7P5X - chains AO and AY of the 11 polymer chains in the assembly; structure by electron microscopy, 3.20 A resolution.

[Chain AO]
Molecule: recA-op non-template strand
Sequence (77 nucleotides; each row starts with the number of its first residue):
     1 TCGTCTACTG TGGTGAAGAG TTCGACCGGA CTTGTCGGTG GTCTGCTCTA ACGTCACGGC
    61 CAACCGATCG GAACACC
Disordered / not traced: 1-29, 73-77

[Chain AY]
Name: Transcriptional regulator-like protein
From: Mycolicibacterium smegmatis MC2 155
UniProt: I7G3U5 (I7G3U5_MYCS2); residue numbers follow UniProt; this construct covers 1-331
Chain sequence (331 residues; numbered 1 to 331; the number before each row is that of its first residue):
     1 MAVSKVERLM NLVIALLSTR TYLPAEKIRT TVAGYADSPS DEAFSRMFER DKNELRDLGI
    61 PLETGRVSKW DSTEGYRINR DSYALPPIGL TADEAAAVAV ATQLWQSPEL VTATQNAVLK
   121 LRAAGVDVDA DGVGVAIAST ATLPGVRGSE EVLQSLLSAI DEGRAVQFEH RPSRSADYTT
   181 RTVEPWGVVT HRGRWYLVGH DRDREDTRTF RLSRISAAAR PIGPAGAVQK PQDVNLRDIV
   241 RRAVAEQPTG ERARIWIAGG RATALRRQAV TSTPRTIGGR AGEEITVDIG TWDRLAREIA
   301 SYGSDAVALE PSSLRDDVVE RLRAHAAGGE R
Disordered / not traced: 1-2, 127-331

[Interface between chain AO and chain AY]
Pairs across the interface (11; chain AO residue first):
  DT32(AO) - Lys5(AY)  salt bridge to the phosphate
  DT33(AO) - Lys5(AY)  phosphate contact
  DT33(AO) - Arg8(AY)  salt bridge to the phosphate
  DT33(AO) - Arg50(AY)  base contact
  DG34(AO) - Pro39(AY)  phosphate contact
  DG34(AO) - Ala43(AY)  phosphate contact
  DG34(AO) - Arg50(AY)  hydrogen bond to the base
  DT35(AO) - Pro39(AY)  phosphate contact
  DT35(AO) - Ser40(AY)  hydrogen bond to the phosphate
  DT35(AO) - Glu42(AY)  base contact
  DT35(AO) - Arg46(AY)  base contact
Other interface residues (no listed pair), chain AO (5 interface residues in all): DC36

[Overview]
5 residues of chain AO and 8 residues of chain AY are in contact; the contacts include 2 hydrogen bonds and 2
salt bridges. Among the polar pairs are DG34(AO)-Arg50(AY), DT35(AO)-Ser40(AY) and DT32(AO)-Lys5(AY).
Chain AO is recA-op non-template strand and chain AY is Transcriptional regulator-like protein
(Mycolicibacterium smegmatis MC2 155); the structure, Mycobacterial RNAP with transcriptional activator PafBC,
was determined by electron microscopy.
